PDB entry 1E79 | X-ray diffraction, 2.40 A resolution | chains B and F of the 9 polymer chains in the assembly

# Chain B
Molecule: ATP synthase alpha chain heart isoform
Source organism: Bos taurus
Notes: EC 3.6.1.34
UniProtKB: P19483 (ATP0_BOVIN); residues 1-510 here correspond to UniProt positions 44-553 (UniProt number = residue number + 43)
Chain sequence (510 residues; each row starts with the number of its first residue):
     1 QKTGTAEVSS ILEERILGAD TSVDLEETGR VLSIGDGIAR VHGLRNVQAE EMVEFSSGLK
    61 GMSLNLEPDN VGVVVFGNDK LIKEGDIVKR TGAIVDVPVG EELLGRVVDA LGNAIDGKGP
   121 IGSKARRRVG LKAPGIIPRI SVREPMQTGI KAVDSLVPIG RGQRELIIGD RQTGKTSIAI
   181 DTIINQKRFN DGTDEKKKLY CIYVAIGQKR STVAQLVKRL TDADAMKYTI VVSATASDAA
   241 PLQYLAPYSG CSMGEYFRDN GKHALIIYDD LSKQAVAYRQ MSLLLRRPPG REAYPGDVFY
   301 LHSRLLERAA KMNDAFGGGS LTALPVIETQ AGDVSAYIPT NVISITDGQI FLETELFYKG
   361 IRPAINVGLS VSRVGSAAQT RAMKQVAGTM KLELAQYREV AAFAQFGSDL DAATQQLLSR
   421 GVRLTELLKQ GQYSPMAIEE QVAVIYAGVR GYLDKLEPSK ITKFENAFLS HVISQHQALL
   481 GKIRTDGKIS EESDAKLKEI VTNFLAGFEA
Not modelled in the structure: 1-18
Differences from the reference sequence: cloning artifact (481)
Metal / ion sites: Mg2+: Thr176 (together with ADP)
Residues lining bound ligands: ADP (adenosine-5'-diphosphate): Asp170, Arg171, Gln172, Thr173, Gly174, Lys175, Thr176, Ser177, Phe357, Arg362, Pro363, Gln430, Gly431, Gln432

# Chain F
Molecule: ATP synthase beta chain
Source organism: Bos taurus
Notes: EC 3.6.1.34
UniProtKB: P00829 (ATPB_BOVIN); the author numbering skips numbers that UniProt does not, so the offset changes along the chain: -4 to -1 = UniProt 47-50; 1-478 = UniProt 51-528
Chain sequence (482 residues; each row starts with the number of its first residue; note: 1 number in that range is skipped by the numbering (no residue carries it; nothing is unmodelled there); numbers below 1 keep their minus sign (Ala-4 is residue -4)):
    -4 AAQA
     1 SPSPKAGATT GRIVAVIGAV VDVQFDEGLP PILNALEVQG RETRLVLEVA QHLGESTVRT
    61 IAMDGTEGLV RGQKVLDSGA PIRIPVGPET LGRIMNVIGE PIDERGPIKT KQFAAIHAEA
   121 PEFVEMSVEQ EILVTGIKVV DLLAPYAKGG KIGLFGGAGV GKTVLIMELI NNVAKAHGGY
   181 SVFAGVGERT REGNDLYHEM IESGVINLKD ATSKVALVYG QMNEPPGARA RVALTGLTVA
   241 EYFRDQEGQD VLLFIDNIFR FTQAGSEVSA LLGRIPSAVG YQPTLATDMG TMQERITTTK
   301 KGSITSVQAI YVPADDLTDP APATTFAHLD ATTVLSRAIA ELGIYPAVDP LDSTSRIMDP
   361 NIVGSEHYDV ARGVQKILQD YKSLQDIIAI LGMDELSEED KLTVSRARKI QRFLSQPFQV
   421 AEVFTGHLGK LVPLKETIKG FQQILAGEYD HLPEQAFYMV GPIEEAVAKA DKLAEEHS
Not modelled in the structure: -4 to -1, 1-8, 475-478
Metal / ion sites: Mg2+: Thr163 (together with ADP)
Residues lining bound ligands: ADP (adenosine-5'-diphosphate): Gly157, Ala158, Gly159, Val160, Gly161, Lys162, Thr163, Val164, Tyr345, Pro346, Phe418, Ala421, Phe424, Thr425

# How chain B and chain F interact
Pairs across the interface (85):
  Gly43(B) - Arg71(F)  hydrogen bond (backbone-side chain)
  Leu44(B) - Arg71(F)  hydrogen bond (backbone-side chain)
  Arg45(B) - Arg71(F)
  Asn46(B) - Val70(F)
  Val47(B) - Val70(F)
  Gln48(B) - Gly68(F)
  Gln48(B) - Leu69(F)
  Gln48(B) - Val70(F)
  Ala49(B) - Val16(F)  hydrophobic
  Ala49(B) - Thr66(F)
  Ala49(B) - Glu67(F)
  Ala49(B) - Gly68(F)  hydrogen bond (backbone-backbone)
  Ala49(B) - Leu69(F)  hydrogen bond (backbone-backbone)
  Glu50(B) - Glu67(F)
  Leu64(B) - Val16(F)
  Asn65(B) - Val16(F)
  Asn65(B) - Ile17(F)
  Leu66(B) - Ala15(F)
  Leu66(B) - Val16(F)  hydrogen bond (backbone-backbone)
  Leu66(B) - Ile17(F)
  Leu66(B) - Leu69(F)
  Glu67(B) - Val14(F)
  Glu67(B) - Arg71(F)  hydrogen bond (backbone-side chain)
  Pro68(B) - Val14(F)
  Asn70(B) - Arg71(F)  hydrogen bond (backbone-side chain)
  Val71(B) - Arg71(F)
  Lys132(B) - Asp64(F)  salt bridge
  Lys132(B) - Asn223(F)
  Lys132(B) - Glu224(F)  salt bridge
  Ala133(B) - Asn223(F)
  Pro134(B) - Thr190(F)
  Gly135(B) - Thr190(F)
  Ile136(B) - Thr190(F)
  Ile136(B) - Gly193(F)
  Ile136(B) - Asn194(F)
  Ile136(B) - Tyr219(F)  hydrophobic
  Ile137(B) - Ile102(F)
  Ile137(B) - Asp103(F)
  Ile137(B) - Glu104(F)
  Ile137(B) - Tyr197(F)  hydrophobic
  Arg139(B) - Thr190(F)
  Arg139(B) - Arg191(F)
  Arg139(B) - Asn194(F)
  Arg164(B) - Arg189(F)
  Pro288(B) - Ala270(F)  hydrophobic
  Pro288(B) - Pro276(F)  hydrophobic
  Pro289(B) - Gly280(F)
  Gly290(B) - Val279(F)
  Arg291(B) - Ala314(F)
  Arg291(B) - Asp316(F)  salt bridge
  Arg291(B) - Asp319(F)  salt bridge
  Gly296(B) - Glu267(F)
  Asp297(B) - Glu267(F)
  Phe299(B) - Arg260(F)
  Phe299(B) - Gln263(F)
  Tyr300(B) - Glu224(F)
  Tyr300(B) - Pro225(F)
  Tyr300(B) - Pro226(F)
  Tyr300(B) - Arg229(F)
  Tyr300(B) - Glu267(F)
  Ser303(B) - Met222(F)  hydrogen bond (side chain-backbone)
  Arg304(B) - Met222(F)
  Glu307(B) - Glu188(F)
  Glu307(B) - Arg189(F)
  Glu307(B) - Thr190(F)  hydrogen bond
  Glu307(B) - Met222(F)
  Glu307(B) - Asn223(F)
  Ser335(B) - Ala314(F)
  Ser335(B) - Asp315(F)  hydrogen bond
  Ser335(B) - Arg337(F)
  Thr340(B) - Ala158(F)
  Thr340(B) - Tyr311(F)
  Ile343(B) - Ala158(F)  hydrophobic
  Ile343(B) - Arg189(F)  hydrogen bond (backbone-side chain)
  Ser344(B) - Ala158(F)
  Ser344(B) - Arg189(F)  hydrogen bond (backbone-side chain)
  Ser344(B) - Met222(F)
  Ser344(B) - Tyr311(F)
  Ile345(B) - Arg189(F)  hydrogen bond (backbone-side chain)
  Ile345(B) - Met222(F)  hydrophobic
  Thr346(B) - Arg189(F)  hydrogen bond (backbone-side chain)
  Asp347(B) - Arg189(F)
  Asp347(B) - Arg191(F)  salt bridge
  Arg373(B) - Phe424(F)
  Val374(B) - Arg191(F)
Interface residues without a listed pair, chain B (51 interface residues in all): Ile94, Arg128, Ile140, Ser141, Arg287, Phe316, Asn341, Leu369
Interface residues without a listed pair, chain F (51 interface residues in all): Ile94, Gly159, Gly187, Asp195, Ser266, Leu271, Pro313, Glu341

# In short
The chain B/chain F interface involves 51 residues from each chain; the contacts include 14 hydrogen bonds and
5 salt bridges. Polar contacts include Lys132(B)-Asp64(F), Lys132(B)-Glu224(F) and Arg291(B)-Asp316(F). Bound
to chain B: ADP. Ligands of chain F: ADP.
Chain B is ATP synthase alpha chain heart isoform and chain F is ATP synthase beta chain, both from Bos
taurus; the structure, Bovine F1-ATPase inhibited by DCCD (dicyclohexylcarbodiimide), was determined by X-ray
diffraction.
